Entry 8Q62 (electron microscopy, 3.72 A resolution); this record covers chains L and l of the 28 polymer chains in the assembly.

# Chain L
Name: Gamma-tubulin complex component 6
Organism: Homo sapiens
UniProtKB: Q96RT7 (GCP6_HUMAN); residue numbers follow UniProt; this construct covers 1-1819
Amino-acid sequence (1819 residues; each row starts with the number of its first residue):
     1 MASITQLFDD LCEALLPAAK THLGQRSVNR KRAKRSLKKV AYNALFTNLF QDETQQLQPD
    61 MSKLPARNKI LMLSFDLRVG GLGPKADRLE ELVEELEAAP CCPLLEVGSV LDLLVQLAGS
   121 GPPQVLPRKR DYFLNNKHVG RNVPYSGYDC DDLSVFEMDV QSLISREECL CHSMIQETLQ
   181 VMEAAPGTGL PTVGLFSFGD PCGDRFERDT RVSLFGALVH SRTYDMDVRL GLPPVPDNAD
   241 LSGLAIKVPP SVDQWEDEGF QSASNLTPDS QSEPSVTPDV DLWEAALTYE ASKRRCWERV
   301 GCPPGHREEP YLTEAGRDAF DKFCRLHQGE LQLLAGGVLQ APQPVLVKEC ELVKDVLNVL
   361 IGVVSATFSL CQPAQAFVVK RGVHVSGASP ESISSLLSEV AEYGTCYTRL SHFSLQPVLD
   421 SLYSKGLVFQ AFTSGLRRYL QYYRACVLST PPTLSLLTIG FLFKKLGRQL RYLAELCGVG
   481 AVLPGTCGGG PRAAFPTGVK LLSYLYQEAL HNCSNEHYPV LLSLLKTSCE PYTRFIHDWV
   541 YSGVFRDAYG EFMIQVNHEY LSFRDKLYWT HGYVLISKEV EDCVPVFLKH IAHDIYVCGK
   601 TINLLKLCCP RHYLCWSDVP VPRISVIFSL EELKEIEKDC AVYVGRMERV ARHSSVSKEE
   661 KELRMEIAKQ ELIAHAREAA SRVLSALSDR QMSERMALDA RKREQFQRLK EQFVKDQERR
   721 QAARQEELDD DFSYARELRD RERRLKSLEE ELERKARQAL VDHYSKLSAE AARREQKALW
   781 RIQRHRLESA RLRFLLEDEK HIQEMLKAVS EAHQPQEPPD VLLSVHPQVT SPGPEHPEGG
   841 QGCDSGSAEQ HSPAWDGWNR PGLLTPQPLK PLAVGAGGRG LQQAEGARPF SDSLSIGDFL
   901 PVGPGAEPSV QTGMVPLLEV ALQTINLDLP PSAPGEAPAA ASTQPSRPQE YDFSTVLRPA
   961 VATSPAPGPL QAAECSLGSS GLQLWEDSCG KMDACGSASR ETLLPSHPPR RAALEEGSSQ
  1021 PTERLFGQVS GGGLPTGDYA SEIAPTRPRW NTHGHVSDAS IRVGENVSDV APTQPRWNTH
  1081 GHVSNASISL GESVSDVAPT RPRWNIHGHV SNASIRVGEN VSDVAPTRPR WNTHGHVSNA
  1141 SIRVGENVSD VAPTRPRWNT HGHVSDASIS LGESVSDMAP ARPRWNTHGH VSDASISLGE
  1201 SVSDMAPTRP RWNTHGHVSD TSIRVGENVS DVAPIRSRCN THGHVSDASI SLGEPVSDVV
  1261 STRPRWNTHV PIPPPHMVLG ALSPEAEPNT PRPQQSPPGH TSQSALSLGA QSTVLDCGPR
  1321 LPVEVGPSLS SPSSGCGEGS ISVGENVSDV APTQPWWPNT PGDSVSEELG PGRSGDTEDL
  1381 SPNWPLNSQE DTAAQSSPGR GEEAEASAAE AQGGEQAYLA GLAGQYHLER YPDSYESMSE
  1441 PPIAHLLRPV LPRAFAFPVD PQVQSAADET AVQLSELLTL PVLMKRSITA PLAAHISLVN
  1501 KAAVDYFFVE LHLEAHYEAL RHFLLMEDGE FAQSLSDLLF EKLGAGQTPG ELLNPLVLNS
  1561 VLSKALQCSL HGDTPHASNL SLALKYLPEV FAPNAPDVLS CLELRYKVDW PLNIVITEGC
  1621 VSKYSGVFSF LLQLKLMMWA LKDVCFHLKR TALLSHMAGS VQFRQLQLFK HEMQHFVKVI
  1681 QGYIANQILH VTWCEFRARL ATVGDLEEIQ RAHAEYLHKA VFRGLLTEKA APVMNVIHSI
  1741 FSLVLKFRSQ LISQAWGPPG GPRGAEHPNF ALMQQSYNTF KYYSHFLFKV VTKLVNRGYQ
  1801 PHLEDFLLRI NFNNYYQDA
Unresolved in the structure: 1-350, 627-1475, 1503-1504, 1818-1819

# Chain l
Name: Tubulin gamma-1 chain
Organism: Homo sapiens
UniProtKB: P23258 (TBG1_HUMAN); residue numbers follow UniProt; this construct covers 1-451
Amino-acid sequence (451 residues; each row starts with the number of its first residue):
     1 MPREIITLQL GQCGNQIGFE FWKQLCAEHG ISPEGIVEEF ATEGTDRKDV FFYQADDEHY
    61 IPRAVLLDLE PRVIHSILNS PYAKLYNPEN IYLSEHGGGA GNNWASGFSQ GEKIHEDIFD
   121 IIDREADGSD SLEGFVLCHS IAGGTGSGLG SYLLERLNDR YPKKLVQTYS VFPNQDEMSD
   181 VVVQPYNSLL TLKRLTQNAD CVVVLDNTAL NRIATDRLHI QNPSFSQINQ LVSTIMSAST
   241 TTLRYPGYMN NDLIGLIASL IPTPRLHFLM TGYTPLTTDQ SVASVRKTTV LDVMRRLLQP
   301 KNVMVSTGRD RQTNHCYIAI LNIIQGEVDP TQVHKSLQRI RERKLANFIP WGPASIQVAL
   361 SRKSPYLPSA HRVSGLMMAN HTSISSLFER TCRQYDKLRK REAFLEQFRK EDMFKDNFDE
   421 MDTSREIVQQ LIDEYHAATR PDYISWGTQE Q
Unresolved in the structure: 1-2, 42-44, 94-100, 178-179, 280-286, 307-312, 448-451
Curated features (UniProtKB/Swiss-Prot):
  - binding site (GTP): Ala142 to Gly148
  - modified residue: Ser131 (Phosphoserine)

# How chain L and chain l interact
Pairs across the interface (74; chain L residue first):
  Met1526(L) - Tyr248(l)
  Glu1527(L) - Tyr248(l)
  Gly1529(L) - Gly247(l)
  Gly1529(L) - Asn251(l)
  Glu1530(L) - Arg47(l)  salt bridge
  Gln1533(L) - Asn251(l)
  Gln1533(L) - Asp252(l)  hydrogen bond
  Leu1570(L) - Asp49(l)
  Lys1635(L) - Tyr248(l)
  Met1638(L) - Gly255(l)
  Lys1642(L) - Asp252(l)  salt bridge
  Lys1642(L) - Ile254(l)
  Phe1646(L) - Lys163(l)
  Phe1646(L) - Lys164(l)
  Lys1649(L) - Pro162(l)
  Lys1649(L) - Lys163(l)
  Lys1649(L) - Asp200(l)  salt bridge
  Arg1650(L) - Lys163(l)
  Ala1652(L) - Pro162(l)
  Leu1654(L) - Asn158(l)
  Leu1654(L) - Pro162(l)  hydrophobic
  His1656(L) - Asn158(l)  hydrogen bond
  His1656(L) - Gln197(l)  hydrogen bond (side chain-backbone)
  His1656(L) - Asn198(l)
  Val1661(L) - Trp446(l)
  Gln1665(L) - Trp446(l)
  Gln1667(L) - Pro262(l)
  Gln1667(L) - Pro264(l)
  Leu1668(L) - Thr263(l)
  Leu1668(L) - Trp351(l)  hydrophobic
  Leu1668(L) - Tyr443(l)  hydrophobic
  His1671(L) - Ala258(l)
  His1671(L) - Ser259(l)
  His1671(L) - Pro262(l)
  His1671(L) - Ala354(l)
  Glu1672(L) - Pro353(l)
  Gln1674(L) - Ala258(l)  hydrogen bond (side chain-backbone)
  Gln1674(L) - Ser259(l)
  His1675(L) - Pro353(l)
  His1675(L) - Ala354(l)
  His1675(L) - Ser355(l)  hydrogen bond (side chain-backbone)
  Lys1678(L) - Met249(l)
  Lys1678(L) - Gly255(l)  hydrogen bond (side chain-backbone)
  Lys1678(L) - Ser259(l)
  Lys1678(L) - Gln357(l)
  Val1679(L) - Gln357(l)
  Gln1681(L) - Met249(l)
  Gly1682(L) - Met249(l)  hydrogen bond (backbone-side chain)
  Tyr1683(L) - His334(l)
  Asn1686(L) - Val333(l)
  Asn1686(L) - Val358(l)
  Gln1687(L) - His334(l)  hydrogen bond
  Leu1689(L) - Tyr248(l)  hydrophobic
  His1690(L) - Pro330(l)
  Val1691(L) - Pro330(l)
  Val1691(L) - Thr331(l)
  Cys1694(L) - Pro330(l)  hydrophobic
  Asp1805(L) - His334(l)  hydrogen bond (backbone-side chain)
  Asp1805(L) - Gln338(l)
  Leu1808(L) - Leu337(l)  hydrophobic
  Leu1808(L) - Gln338(l)
  Leu1808(L) - Arg341(l)
  Arg1809(L) - His334(l)  hydrogen bond
  Arg1809(L) - Leu337(l)
  Arg1809(L) - Gln357(l)
  Phe1812(L) - Leu337(l)
  Phe1812(L) - Arg341(l)  hydrogen bond (backbone-side chain)
  Phe1812(L) - Ser355(l)
  Phe1812(L) - Ile356(l)  hydrophobic
  Asn1813(L) - Phe348(l)
  Asn1814(L) - Phe348(l)
  Asn1814(L) - Ile349(l)
  Gln1817(L) - Pro353(l)
  Gln1817(L) - Ser355(l)  hydrogen bond
Interface residues without a listed pair, chain L (49 interface residues in all): Leu1525, Asp1528, Cys1645, Leu1653, Arg1664, Ala1685, Glu1804, Asn1811
Interface residues without a listed pair, chain l (48 interface residues in all): Asp159, Leu165, Pro246, Asn250, Ile261, Arg265, Ile340, Glu342, Leu360

# Overview
Chain L and chain l form an interface of 49 and 48 residues respectively; the contacts include 12 hydrogen
bonds and 3 salt bridges. Among the polar pairs are Glu1530(L)-Arg47(l), Lys1642(L)-Asp252(l) and
Lys1649(L)-Asp200(l). Curated annotation (UniProt) lists 7 GTP-binding residues on chain l.
Here chain L is Gamma-tubulin complex component 6 and chain l is Tubulin gamma-1 chain, both from Homo
sapiens. Entry 8Q62 (Early closed conformation of the g-tubulin ring complex) was determined by electron
microscopy.
